Entry 8HAF (electron microscopy, 3.25 A resolution); this record covers chains B and R of the 6 polymer chains in the assembly.

[Chain B]
Protein: Guanine nucleotide-binding protein G(I)/G(S)/G(T) subunit beta-1
Organism: Rattus norvegicus
UniProt: P54311 (GBB1_RAT); residues 2-340 here = UniProt positions 2-340
Chain sequence (400 residues; row label = number of the first residue in the row; numbers below 1 keep their minus sign (Met-33 is residue -33)):
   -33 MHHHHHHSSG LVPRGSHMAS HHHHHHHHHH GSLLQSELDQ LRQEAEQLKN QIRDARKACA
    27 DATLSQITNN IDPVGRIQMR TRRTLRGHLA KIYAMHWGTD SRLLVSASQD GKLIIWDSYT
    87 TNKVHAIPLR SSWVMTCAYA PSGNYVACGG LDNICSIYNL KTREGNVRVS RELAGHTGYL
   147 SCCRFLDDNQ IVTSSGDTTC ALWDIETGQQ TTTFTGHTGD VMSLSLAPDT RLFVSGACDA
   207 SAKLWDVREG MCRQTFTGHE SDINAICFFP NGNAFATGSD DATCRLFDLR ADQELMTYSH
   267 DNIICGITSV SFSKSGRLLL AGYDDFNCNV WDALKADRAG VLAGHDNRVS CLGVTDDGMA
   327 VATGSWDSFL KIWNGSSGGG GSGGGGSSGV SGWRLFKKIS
Not modelled in the structure: -33 to 2, 344-366
Sequence notes: expression tag (-33 to 1, 341-366)

[Chain R]
Protein: Parathyroid hormone/parathyroid hormone-related peptide receptor
Organism: Homo sapiens
UniProt: Q03431 (PTH1R_HUMAN); residue numbers follow UniProt; this construct covers 27-502
Chain sequence (476 residues; row label = number of the first residue in the row):
    27 DADDVMTKEE QIFLLHRAQA QCEKRLKEVL QRPASIMESD KGWTSASTSG KPRKDKASGK
    87 LYPESEEDKE APTGSRYRGR PCLPEWDHIL CWPLGAPGEV VAVPCPDYIY DFNHKGHAYR
   147 RCDRNGSWEL VPGHNRTWAN YSECVKFLTN ETREREVFDR LAMIYTVGYS VSLASLTVAV
   207 LILAYFRRLH CTRNYIHMHL FLSFMLRAVS IFVKDAVLYS GATLDEAERL TEEELRAIAQ
   267 APPPPATAAA GYAGCRVAVT FFLYFLATNY YWILVEGLYL HSLIFMAFFS EKKYLWGFTV
   327 FGWGLPAVFV AVWVSVRATL ANTGCWDLSS GNKKWIIQVP ILASIVLNFI LFINIVRVLA
   387 TKLRETNAGR CDTRQQYRKL LKSTLVLMPL FGVHYIVFMA TPYTEVSGTL WQVQMHYEML
   447 FNSFQGFFVA IIYCFCNGEV QAEIKKSWSR WTLALDFRRK ARSGSSSYSY GPMVSH
Not modelled in the structure: 27-30, 56-104, 248-275, 394-398, 482-502
Sequence notes: conflict Ala188 (Gly in Q03431), Arg484 (Lys in Q03431)
Disulfide bonds: Cys48-Cys117, Cys108-Cys148, Cys131-Cys170
Reported in the primary citation:
  - mutagenesis - M32A, E35A, D137A, Y167A, Y195A, R233A, L292A, D353A, Q364A, M425A, Y429A, W437A, Q440A, M441A, M445A: decreased signaling with PTHrP[1-36]
  - mutagenesis - E444A: unchanged signaling with PTHrP[1-36]
  - conformationally variable residues (domain motion, helix shift): Lys50, Pro415 to Gly418
  - mutagenesis - D353A, M445A: unchanged signaling

[Interface between chain B and chain R]
Residue-residue contacts - 4 pairs, chain B then chain R:
  Arg42(B) - Leu481(R)  hydrogen bond (side chain-backbone)
  Arg52(B) - Arg213(R)
  Gly310(B) - Lys472(R)
  Asp312(B) - Arg214(R)  salt bridge
Also at the interface, not in a pair above, chain B (5 interface residues in all): Ala309
Also at the interface, not in a pair above, chain R (5 interface residues in all): Leu479
From the paper, about this interface:
  - pairs named by the authors: Arg214(R)-Asp312(B) (salt bridge)

[Overview]
The chain B/chain R interface involves 5 residues from each chain; the contacts include 1 hydrogen bond and 1
salt bridge. Polar pairs include Asp312(B)-Arg214(R) and Arg42(B)-Leu481(R). The paper describes a salt bridge
between Arg214(R) and Asp312(B). From the paper: M32A, E35A and D137A of chain R, among others, reduce
signaling with PTHrP[1-36]; conformational variability at Lys50(R) and Pro415(R); 16 substitutions were tested
in all.
Here chain B is Guanine nucleotide-binding protein G(I)/G(S)/G(T) subunit beta-1 (Rattus norvegicus) and chain
R is Parathyroid hormone/parathyroid hormone-related peptide receptor (Homo sapiens). Entry 8HAF
(PTHrP-PTH1R-Gs complex) was determined by electron microscopy together with 8HA0 and 8HAO from the same
study.
